PDB entry 7WFG | electron microscopy, 4.33 A resolution (low resolution: residue-level contacts below are approximate; hydrogen-bond / salt-bridge calls are withheld) | chains K and N of the 9 polymer chains in the assembly

[Chain K]
Molecule: NAD(P)H-quinone oxidoreductase subunit K, chloroplastic
Organism: Arabidopsis thaliana
Notes: EC 7.1.1.-
UniProtKB: P56756 (NDHK_ARATH); numbering as in UniProt (aligned over 1-225)
Sequence (225 residues; row label = number of the first residue in the row):
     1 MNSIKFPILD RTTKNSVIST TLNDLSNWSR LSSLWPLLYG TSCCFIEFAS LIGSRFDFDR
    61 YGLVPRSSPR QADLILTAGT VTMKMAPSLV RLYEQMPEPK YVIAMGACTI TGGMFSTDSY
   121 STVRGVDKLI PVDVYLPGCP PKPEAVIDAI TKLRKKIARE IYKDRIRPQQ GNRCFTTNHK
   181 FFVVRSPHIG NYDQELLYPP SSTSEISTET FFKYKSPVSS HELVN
Unresolved in the structure: 1-2, 52-65, 168-172, 189-225
Small-molecule neighbours: 4Fe-4S cluster (SF4): Cys-43, Cys-44, Gly-79, Thr-80, Gly-106, Ala-107, Cys-108, Gly-138, Cys-139, Pro-140
Curated features (UniProtKB/Swiss-Prot):
  - binding site ([4Fe-4S] cluster): Cys-43, Cys-44, Cys-108, Cys-139

[Chain N]
Molecule: NAD(P)H-quinone oxidoreductase subunit N, chloroplastic
Organism: Arabidopsis thaliana
Notes: EC 7.1.1.-
UniProtKB: Q9LVM2 (NDHN_ARATH); residues 1-209 here = UniProt positions 1-209
Sequence (209 residues; numbered 1 to 209; the number before each row is that of its first residue):
     1 MGSRAICIQR VAPPCFEASQ VKKIKTVGSF LVNTRSKRRR STGVKCSSIA DYIGGDLVKP
    61 DIGQWLQDVE EHKAIAIYAP HEGGYEGRYL NRLKMQGYYF LDISARGLGD PETTLLKNYP
   121 VCPAHLGKQP IARWYYPPEV DYRLAALPPS AKGLVVWVLE AKVLSKSELQ FLALLPSLRP
   181 NVRVIAECGN WRKFVWKPLA EIANLAAQE
Unresolved in the structure: 1-57, 204-209

[Chain K / chain N interface]
Pairs across the interface - 16 pairs, chain K then chain N:
  Ser-3(K) with Tyr-142(N)
  Lys-5(K) with Pro-148(N)
  Phe-6(K) with Pro-148(N)
  Asp-24(K) with Arg-92(N)
  Trp-28(K) with Gly-84(N); Tyr-85(N)
  Asp-118(K) with Lys-128(N)
  Thr-151(K) with His-81(N)
  Arg-154(K) with Gly-84(N)
  Lys-155(K) with Gly-83(N); Gly-84(N); Glu-86(N)
  Ala-158(K) with Gly-84(N); Gly-87(N)
  Arg-159(K) with Gly-87(N); Asn-91(N)
Other interface residues (no listed pair), chain K (15 interface residues in all): Ile-4, Pro-7, Thr-20, Thr-117
Other interface residues (no listed pair), chain N (17 interface residues in all): Pro-80, Arg-88, Leu-90, Leu-126, Ala-146, Pro-149

[Overview]
The interface between chain K and chain N involves 15 residues on one side and 17 on the other. Chain K binds
4Fe-4S cluster. UniProt lists 4 [4Fe-4S] cluster-binding residues on chain K.
Here chain K is NAD(P)H-quinone oxidoreductase subunit K, chloroplastic and chain N is NAD(P)H-quinone
oxidoreductase subunit N, chloroplastic, both from Arabidopsis thaliana. Entry 7WFG (Subcomplexes A and E in
NDH complex from Arabidopsis) was determined by electron microscopy together with 7WFD and 7WFE from the same
study.
